7NJO - chains C and G of the 20 polymer chains in the assembly; structure by electron microscopy, 2.92 A resolution.

[Chain C]
Name: ATP synthase subunit alpha
From: Mycolicibacterium smegmatis (strain ATCC 700084 / mc(2)155)
Notes: EC 7.1.2.2
Reference sequence: A0R202 (ATPA_MYCS2); residues 1-548 here = UniProt positions 1-548
Amino-acid sequence (548 residues; numbered 1 to 548; the number before each row is that of its first residue):
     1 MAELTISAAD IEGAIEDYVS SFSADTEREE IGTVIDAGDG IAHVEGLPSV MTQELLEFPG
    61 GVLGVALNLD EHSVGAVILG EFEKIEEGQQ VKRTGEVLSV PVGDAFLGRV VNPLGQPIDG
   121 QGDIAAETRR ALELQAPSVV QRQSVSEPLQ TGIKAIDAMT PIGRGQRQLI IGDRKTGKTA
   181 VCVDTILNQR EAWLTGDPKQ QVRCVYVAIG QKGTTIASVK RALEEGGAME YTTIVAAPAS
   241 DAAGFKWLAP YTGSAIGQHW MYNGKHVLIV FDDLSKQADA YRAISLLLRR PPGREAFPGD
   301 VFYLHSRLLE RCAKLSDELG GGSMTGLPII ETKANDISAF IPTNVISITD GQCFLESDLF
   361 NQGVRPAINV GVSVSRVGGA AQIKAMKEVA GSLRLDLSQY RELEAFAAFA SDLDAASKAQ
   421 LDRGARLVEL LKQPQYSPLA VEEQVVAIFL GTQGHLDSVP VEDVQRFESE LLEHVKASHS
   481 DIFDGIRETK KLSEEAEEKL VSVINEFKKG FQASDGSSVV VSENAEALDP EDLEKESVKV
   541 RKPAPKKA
Disordered / not traced: 1-4, 408-412, 522-524, 546-548
Ion coordination: Mg2+: Thr179 (together with ATP)
Ligand contacts:
  - ADP (adenosine-5'-diphosphate): Val374, Ser375, Arg376
  - ATP (adenosine-5'-triphosphate): Asp173, Arg174, Lys175, Thr176, Gly177, Lys178, Thr179, Ala180, Glu331, Phe360, Arg365, Pro366, Gln433, Pro434, Gln435
Swiss-Prot annotation at these positions:
  - binding site (ATP): Gly172 to Thr179
  - site: Ser373 (Required for activity)

[Chain G]
Name: ATP synthase gamma chain
From: Mycobacterium smegmatis (strain ATCC 700084 / mc(2)155)
Reference sequence: A0R201 (ATPG_MYCS2); numbering as in UniProt (aligned over 1-307)
Amino-acid sequence (307 residues; numbered 1 to 307; the number before each row is that of its first residue):
     1 MAATLRELRG RIRSAGSIKK ITKAQELIAT SRIAKAQARV EAARPYAAEI TNMLTELAGA
    61 SALDHPLLVE RKQPKRAGVL VVSSDRGLCG AYNANVLRRA EELFSLLRDE GKDPVLYVVG
   121 RKALGYFSFR QRTVVESWTG FSERPTYENA REIADTLVNA FMAGADDEGD DAGADGILGV
   181 DELHIVFTEF RSMLSQTAVA RRAAPMEVEY VGEVETGPRT LYSFEPDPET LFDALLPRYI
   241 ATRVYAALLE AAASESASRR RAMKSATDNA DDLIKALTLA ANRERQAQIT QEISEIVGGA
   301 NALAGSK
Disordered / not traced: 1-2, 214-219, 305-307

[Chain C / chain G interface]
Pairs across the interface (63; chain C residue first):
  Pro291(C) - Ala302(G)  hydrophobic
  Pro291(C) - Leu303(G)  hydrophobic
  Pro292(C) - Ala302(G)
  Glu295(C) - Glu295(G)  hydrogen bond (backbone-side chain)
  Ser338(C) - Ala3(G)
  Ala525(C) - Ser105(G)  hydrogen bond (backbone-side chain)
  Glu526(C) - Glu102(G)
  Ala527(C) - Glu102(G)
  Ala527(C) - Ser105(G)
  Ala527(C) - Leu106(G)  hydrophobic
  Leu528(C) - Arg99(G)
  Leu528(C) - Glu102(G)
  Leu528(C) - Leu103(G)
  Leu528(C) - Leu106(G)
  Leu528(C) - Ala200(G)  hydrophobic
  Leu533(C) - Leu103(G)  hydrophobic
  Leu533(C) - His184(G)
  Leu533(C) - Ala200(G)
  Leu533(C) - Arg201(G)
  Leu533(C) - Arg202(G)
  Glu534(C) - Val199(G)
  Glu534(C) - Ala200(G)  hydrogen bond (backbone-backbone)
  Glu534(C) - Arg201(G)  salt bridge
  Glu534(C) - Arg202(G)  hydrogen bond (backbone-backbone)
  Lys535(C) - Arg202(G)
  Lys535(C) - Glu207(G)
  Glu536(C) - Arg201(G)  salt bridge
  Glu536(C) - Arg202(G)  hydrogen bond (backbone-backbone)
  Glu536(C) - Ala203(G)
  Glu536(C) - Met206(G)
  Glu536(C) - Glu207(G)  hydrogen bond (backbone-backbone)
  Glu536(C) - Tyr239(G)
  Glu536(C) - Arg243(G)  salt bridge
  Ser537(C) - Met206(G)
  Ser537(C) - Glu207(G)
  Ser537(C) - Glu209(G)
  Val538(C) - Ala58(G)  hydrophobic
  Val538(C) - Leu68(G)  hydrophobic
  Val538(C) - Met206(G)  hydrophobic
  Val538(C) - Glu207(G)
  Val538(C) - Val208(G)
  Val538(C) - Glu209(G)  hydrogen bond (backbone-backbone)
  Lys539(C) - Thr55(G)  hydrogen bond (backbone-side chain)
  Lys539(C) - Glu209(G)
  Val540(C) - Gly59(G)
  Val540(C) - Val208(G)  hydrophobic
  Val540(C) - Glu209(G)  hydrogen bond (backbone-backbone)
  Val540(C) - Tyr210(G)
  Val540(C) - Val211(G)  hydrogen bond (backbone-backbone)
  Arg541(C) - Thr55(G)
  Arg541(C) - Glu56(G)  salt bridge
  Arg541(C) - Val211(G)
  Arg541(C) - Gly212(G)
  Arg541(C) - Glu213(G)  hydrogen bond (side chain-backbone)
  Lys542(C) - Gly59(G)
  Lys542(C) - Tyr210(G)
  Lys542(C) - Val211(G)  hydrogen bond (backbone-backbone)
  Lys542(C) - Gly212(G)  hydrogen bond (backbone-backbone)
  Pro543(C) - Tyr210(G)
  Pro543(C) - Val211(G)
  Pro543(C) - Gly212(G)
  Ala544(C) - Tyr210(G)  hydrophobic
  Pro545(C) - Tyr210(G)
Other interface residues (no listed pair), chain C (26 interface residues in all): Gly293, Arg294, Asp336, Pro530, Asp532
Other interface residues (no listed pair), chain G (42 interface residues in all): Thr4, Arg6, Asn52, Leu54, Ala60, Leu63, Phe187, Glu189, Pro205, Gln291, Gly298, Gly299

[Overview]
Chain C and chain G form an interface of 26 and 42 residues respectively; the contacts include 13 hydrogen
bonds and 4 salt bridges. Polar pairs include Glu534(C)-Arg201(G), Glu536(C)-Arg201(G) and
Glu536(C)-Arg243(G). Ligands of chain C: ATP and ADP.
Chain C is ATP synthase subunit alpha (Mycolicibacterium smegmatis (strain ATCC 700084 / mc(2)155)) and chain
G is ATP synthase gamma chain (Mycobacterium smegmatis (strain ATCC 700084 / mc(2)155)); the structure,
Mycobacterium smegmatis ATP synthase state 1e, was determined by electron microscopy, deposited together with
7NJK, 7NJL, 7NJM, 7NJN, 7NJP, 7NJQ and 20 further entries.
